Entry 1BU6 (X-ray diffraction, 2.37 A resolution); this record covers chains Z and X of the 4 polymer chains in the assembly.

== Chain Z (and X) ==
Protein: Protein (glycerol kinase)
Source organism: Escherichia coli
Notes: EC 2.7.1.30; chain X of this document is another copy of the same molecule, construct and numbering; everything in this record applies to it too
Reference sequence: P0A6F3 (GLPK_ECOLI); numbering as in UniProt (aligned over 1-501)
Chain sequence (501 residues; each row starts with the number of its first residue):
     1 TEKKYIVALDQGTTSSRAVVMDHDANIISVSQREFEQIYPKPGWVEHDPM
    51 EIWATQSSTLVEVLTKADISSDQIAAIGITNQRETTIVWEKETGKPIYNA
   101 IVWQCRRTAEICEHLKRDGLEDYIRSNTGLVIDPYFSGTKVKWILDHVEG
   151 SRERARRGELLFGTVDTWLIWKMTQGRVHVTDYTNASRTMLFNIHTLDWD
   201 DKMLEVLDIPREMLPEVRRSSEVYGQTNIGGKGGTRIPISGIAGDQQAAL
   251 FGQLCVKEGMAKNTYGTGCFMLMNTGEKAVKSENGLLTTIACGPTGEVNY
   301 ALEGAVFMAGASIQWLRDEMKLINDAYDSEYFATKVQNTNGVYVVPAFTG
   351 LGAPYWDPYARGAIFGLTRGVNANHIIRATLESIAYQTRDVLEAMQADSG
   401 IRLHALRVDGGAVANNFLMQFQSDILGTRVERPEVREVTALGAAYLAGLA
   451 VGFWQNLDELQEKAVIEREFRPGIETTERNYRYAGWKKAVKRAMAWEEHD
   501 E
Not modelled in the structure: 1-2, 501
Differences from the reference sequence: engineered mutation Thr65 (Ala in P0A6F3)
What the authors report for this chain:
  - binding site for sulfate ion: Asn228 to Arg236
  - mutagenesis - I474D, R479D: decreased catalytic activity
  - mutagenesis - I474D: increased binding to FBP
  - mutagenesis - I474D (100-fold), R479D (250-fold): decreased binding to IIAGlc
  - mutagenesis - R479D: unchanged binding to FBP

== How chain Z and chain X interact ==
Pairs across the interface (78):
  Gln37(Z) - Arg369(X)  hydrogen bond
  Tyr39(Z) - Arg369(X)  hydrogen bond
  Tyr39(Z) - Gly370(X)
  Pro42(Z) - Asn340(X)
  Pro42(Z) - Thr368(X)
  Ala311(Z) - Arg369(X)
  Gln314(Z) - Arg369(X)
  Trp315(Z) - Leu367(X)  hydrophobic
  Trp315(Z) - Thr368(X)
  Trp315(Z) - Arg369(X)
  Trp315(Z) - Val371(X)  hydrogen bond (side chain-backbone)
  Glu319(Z) - Arg369(X)
  Glu319(Z) - Val371(X)
  Glu319(Z) - Asn372(X)
  Glu319(Z) - Ala373(X)  hydrogen bond (backbone-backbone)
  Met320(Z) - Leu322(X)  hydrophobic
  Met320(Z) - Asn372(X)
  Met320(Z) - Ala373(X)  hydrophobic
  Met320(Z) - Ile376(X)  hydrophobic
  Leu322(Z) - Met320(X)  hydrophobic
  Leu322(Z) - Leu322(X)  hydrophobic
  Phe348(Z) - Leu367(X)
  Phe348(Z) - Thr368(X)
  Phe348(Z) - Arg369(X)
  Arg361(Z) - Gly366(X)
  Arg361(Z) - Leu367(X)
  Arg361(Z) - Thr368(X)
  Gly362(Z) - Ile364(X)
  Gly362(Z) - Phe365(X)
  Gly362(Z) - Gly366(X)  hydrogen bond (backbone-backbone)
  Gly362(Z) - Leu367(X)  hydrogen bond (backbone-backbone)
  Ala363(Z) - Ile364(X)
  Ile364(Z) - Ala363(X)
  Ile364(Z) - Ile364(X)  hydrogen bond (backbone-backbone)
  Ile364(Z) - Leu367(X)  hydrophobic
  Phe365(Z) - Gly362(X)
  Phe365(Z) - Phe365(X)  hydrophobic
  Phe365(Z) - Trp496(X)  hydrophobic
  Gly366(Z) - Arg361(X)
  Gly366(Z) - Gly362(X)  hydrogen bond (backbone-backbone)
  Gly366(Z) - Trp496(X)
  Leu367(Z) - Phe348(X)
  Leu367(Z) - Arg361(X)
  Leu367(Z) - Gly362(X)  hydrogen bond (backbone-backbone)
  Leu367(Z) - Ala363(X)
  Thr368(Z) - Pro42(X)
  Thr368(Z) - Phe348(X)
  Thr368(Z) - Arg361(X)
  Arg369(Z) - Thr14(X)
  Arg369(Z) - Gln37(X)  hydrogen bond
  Arg369(Z) - Tyr39(X)
  Arg369(Z) - Val45(X)
  Arg369(Z) - Gln104(X)  hydrogen bond
  Arg369(Z) - Met308(X)
  Arg369(Z) - Gln314(X)
  Arg369(Z) - Trp315(X)
  Arg369(Z) - Phe348(X)
  Val371(Z) - Trp315(X)  hydrogen bond (backbone-side chain)
  Val371(Z) - Glu319(X)
  Asn372(Z) - Glu319(X)
  Ala373(Z) - Glu319(X)
  Ala373(Z) - Met320(X)
  Lys488(Z) - Trp496(X)  hydrogen bond (side chain-backbone)
  Lys488(Z) - Glu498(X)  salt bridge
  Arg492(Z) - Arg492(X)  hydrogen bond (side chain-backbone)
  Arg492(Z) - Ala493(X)
  Arg492(Z) - Met494(X)  hydrogen bond (side chain-backbone)
  Arg492(Z) - Ala495(X)
  Arg492(Z) - Trp496(X)
  Met494(Z) - Arg492(X)  hydrogen bond (backbone-side chain)
  Ala495(Z) - Arg492(X)  hydrogen bond (backbone-side chain)
  Trp496(Z) - Tyr343(X)  hydrophobic
  Trp496(Z) - Phe365(X)  hydrophobic
  Trp496(Z) - Gly366(X)
  Trp496(Z) - Lys488(X)  hydrogen bond (backbone-side chain)
  Trp496(Z) - Ala489(X)  hydrophobic
  Trp496(Z) - Arg492(X)
  Glu498(Z) - Lys488(X)  salt bridge
Other interface residues (no listed pair), chain Z (39 interface residues in all): Gly43, Gln104, Met308, Asn340, Tyr343, Ala347, Thr349, Gly370, Ile376, Ala489, Ala493
Other interface residues (no listed pair), chain X (42 interface residues in all): Gly43, Ala311, Gly341, Ala347, Gly485

== In short ==
39 residues of chain Z face 42 of chain X across their interface; the contacts include 18 hydrogen bonds and 2
salt bridges. Among the polar pairs are Lys488(Z)-Glu498(X), Gln37(Z)-Arg369(X) and Tyr39(Z)-Arg369(X). The
paper reports a binding site for sulfate ion at Asn228(Z); I474D and R479D of chain Z reduce catalytic
activity.
Both chains are Protein (glycerol kinase) (Escherichia coli). Entry 1BU6 (Crystal structures of escherichia
coli glycerol kinase and the mutant A65T in an inactive tetramer: conformational ...) was determined by X-ray
diffraction, deposited together with 1GLF.
